8Y1Q - chains A and C of the 3 polymer chains in the assembly; structure by X-ray diffraction, 2.42 A resolution.

Chain A (and C):
Protein: Deoxyuridine 5'-triphosphate nucleotidohydrolase
From: Aquifex aeolicus
Notes: EC 3.6.1.23; chain C of this document is another copy of the same molecule, construct and numbering; everything in this record applies to it too
UniProtKB: O66592 (DUT_AQUAE); numbering as in UniProt (aligned over 1-150)
Sequence (150 residues; row label = number of the first residue in the row):
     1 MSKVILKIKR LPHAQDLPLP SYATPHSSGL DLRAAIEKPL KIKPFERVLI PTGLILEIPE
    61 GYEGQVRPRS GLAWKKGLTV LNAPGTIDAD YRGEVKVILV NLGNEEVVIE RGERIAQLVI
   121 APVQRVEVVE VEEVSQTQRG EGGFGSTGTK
Disordered / not traced: 1-2, 143-150 (chain C: 1-2, 142-150)
Residues lining bound ligands:
  - 2'-deoxyuridine-5'-monophosphate (DU), molecule 1: Val66, Asn82, Gly85, Thr86, Ile87, Asp88, Tyr91, Glu94, Val95, Lys96
  - 2'-deoxyuridine-5'-monophosphate (DU), molecule 2: Arg69, Ser70, Gly71
UniProt features mapped onto this chain:
  - binding site (substrate): Arg69 to Gly71, Asn82, Thr86 to Asp88, Lys96

Interface between chain A and chain C:
Pairs across the interface (82; chain A residue first):
  Thr24(A) - Arg139(C)
  Ser27(A) - Arg139(C)
  Phe45(A) - Phe45(C)  hydrophobic
  Arg47(A) - Ala73(C)  hydrogen bond (side chain-backbone)
  Arg47(A) - Trp74(C)  hydrogen bond (side chain-backbone)
  Arg47(A) - Lys75(C)  hydrogen bond (side chain-backbone)
  Arg47(A) - Lys76(C)
  Arg47(A) - Gly77(C)
  Arg47(A) - Gly103(C)
  Val48(A) - Trp74(C)  hydrophobic
  Leu49(A) - Trp74(C)
  Glu63(A) - Ser28(C)  hydrogen bond
  Glu63(A) - Arg67(C)  salt bridge
  Gln65(A) - Arg67(C)
  Leu81(A) - Ala73(C)
  Leu81(A) - Gly77(C)
  Leu81(A) - Thr79(C)  hydrogen bond (backbone-side chain)
  Leu81(A) - Leu102(C)  hydrophobic
  Asn82(A) - Pro68(C)
  Asn82(A) - Ala73(C)
  Asn82(A) - Thr79(C)
  Ala83(A) - Pro68(C)
  Ala83(A) - Ala83(C)
  Pro84(A) - Arg67(C)
  Pro84(A) - Pro84(C)
  Thr86(A) - Ser28(C)
  Thr86(A) - Arg67(C)  hydrogen bond
  Thr86(A) - Gln117(C)  hydrogen bond
  Asp88(A) - Ser27(C)
  Asp88(A) - Ser28(C)  hydrogen bond (side chain-backbone)
  Ala89(A) - His26(C)
  Asp90(A) - Thr24(C)  hydrogen bond
  Asp90(A) - His26(C)  hydrogen bond (side chain-backbone)
  Asp90(A) - Ser27(C)
  Ile98(A) - Trp74(C)  hydrophobic
  Pro122(A) - Pro122(C)
  Val123(A) - Ser28(C)
  Val123(A) - Val119(C)  hydrophobic
  Val123(A) - Ile120(C)
  Gln124(A) - Val4(C)
  Gln124(A) - Tyr22(C)
  Gln124(A) - Tyr62(C)  hydrogen bond
  Gln124(A) - Ile120(C)  hydrogen bond (backbone-backbone)
  Arg125(A) - Tyr22(C)
  Arg125(A) - Thr24(C)  hydrogen bond (side chain-backbone)
  Arg125(A) - Pro25(C)  hydrogen bond (side chain-backbone)
  Arg125(A) - His26(C)
  Arg125(A) - Ser27(C)  hydrogen bond (side chain-backbone)
  Val126(A) - Val4(C)
  Val126(A) - Ile5(C)
  Val126(A) - Leu6(C)
  Val126(A) - Tyr22(C)  hydrogen bond (backbone-side chain)
  Glu127(A) - Val4(C)  hydrogen bond (backbone-backbone)
  Glu127(A) - Ile5(C)
  Glu127(A) - Leu6(C)  hydrogen bond (backbone-backbone)
  Val128(A) - Leu6(C)
  Val128(A) - Ile8(C)  hydrophobic
  Val128(A) - Pro20(C)
  Val128(A) - Leu30(C)  hydrophobic
  Val129(A) - Ile5(C)  hydrophobic
  Val129(A) - Leu6(C)  hydrogen bond (backbone-backbone)
  Val129(A) - Lys7(C)
  Val129(A) - Ile8(C)  hydrogen bond (backbone-backbone)
  Glu130(A) - Ile8(C)
  Glu130(A) - Arg10(C)  salt bridge
  Val131(A) - Lys7(C)
  Val131(A) - Ile8(C)  hydrogen bond (backbone-backbone)
  Val131(A) - Lys9(C)
  Val134(A) - Ile55(C)  hydrophobic
  Val134(A) - Glu57(C)
  Val134(A) - Arg92(C)
  Ser135(A) - Glu57(C)  hydrogen bond
  Ser135(A) - Arg92(C)  hydrogen bond (backbone-side chain)
  Thr137(A) - Asp90(C)  hydrogen bond (side chain-backbone)
  Thr137(A) - Arg92(C)
  Arg139(A) - Asp88(C)  salt bridge
  Arg139(A) - Asp90(C)  salt bridge
  Gly140(A) - Arg92(C)  hydrogen bond (backbone-backbone)
  Glu141(A) - Arg92(C)
  Glu141(A) - Gly93(C)
  Gly142(A) - Tyr91(C)
  Gly142(A) - Gly93(C)
Other interface residues (no listed pair), chain A (36 interface residues in all): Glu46, Glu133
Other interface residues (no listed pair), chain C (47 interface residues in all): Leu19, Leu56, Ser70, Asn104, Ala121, Gln138

Summary:
The interface between chain A and chain C involves 36 residues on one side and 47 on the other, with 25
hydrogen bonds and 4 salt bridges. Among the polar pairs are Glu63(A)-Arg67(C), Glu130(A)-Arg10(C) and
Arg139(A)-Asp88(C). Bound to chain A: 2'-deoxyuridine-5'-monophosphate.
Chain A and chain C are both Deoxyuridine 5'-triphosphate nucleotidohydrolase (Aquifex aeolicus); the
structure, Crystal structure of Aquifex aeolicus dUTPase complexed with dUMP, was determined by X-ray
diffraction, deposited together with 8Y1W.
